Entry 8HJU (electron microscopy, 2.80 A resolution); this record covers chains L and Z of the 36 polymer chains in the assembly.

Chain L:
Protein: Reaction center protein L chain
Source organism: Roseiflexus castenholzii DSM 13941
UniProt: A7NQE8 (A7NQE8_ROSCS); numbering as in UniProt (aligned over 1-315)
Chain sequence (315 residues; each row starts with the number of its first residue):
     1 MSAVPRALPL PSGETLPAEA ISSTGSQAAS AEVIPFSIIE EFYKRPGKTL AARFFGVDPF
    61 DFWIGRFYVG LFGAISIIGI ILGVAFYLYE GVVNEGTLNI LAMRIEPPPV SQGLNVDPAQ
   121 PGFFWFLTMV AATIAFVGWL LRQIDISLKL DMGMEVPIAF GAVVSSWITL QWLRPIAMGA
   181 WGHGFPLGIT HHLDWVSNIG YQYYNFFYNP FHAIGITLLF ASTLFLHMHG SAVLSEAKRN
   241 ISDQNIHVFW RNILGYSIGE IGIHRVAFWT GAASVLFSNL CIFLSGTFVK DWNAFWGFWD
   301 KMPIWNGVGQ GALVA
Disordered / not traced: 1-5, 21-28
Bound ions: Fe ion: H229, H264 (shared with 3 residues of chain M)
Small-molecule neighbours:
  - bacteriochlorophyll a (BCL), molecule 1: V84, Y87, F136, W167, L170, F185, I189, T190, H192, L193, V196
  - bacteriochlorophyll a (BCL), molecule 2: F136, F160, V163, V164, S166, W167, L170, W195, V196, S197, I199, G200, Y201, F206, F207, H212, G215, I216, L219, F220, V275, S278, N279, C281, I282
  - bacteriochlorophyll a (BCL), molecule 3: V196, Y201, F207, F220
  - bacteriopheophytin a (BPH), molecule 1: G79, I80, G83, V84, Y87, T128, A132, A135, F136, W139, Q143, V156, A159, F160, V163, W167, F185, L187, G188, I189, H192, L219, G271, A272, V275
  - bacteriopheophytin a (BPH), molecule 2: F207, A213, I216, T217, F220, A221, L224
  - bacteriopheophytin a (BPH), molecule 3: F220, T223, L224, H227, M228, W250, I253, L254
  - Menaquinone 11 (MQE; 2-methyl-3-[(2E,6E,10E,14E,18E,22E,26E,30E,34E,38E)-3,7,11,15,19,23,27,31,35,39,43-undecamethyltetratetraconta-2,6,10,1 4,18,22,26,30,34,38,42-undecaen-1-yl]naphthalene-1,4-dione), molecule 1: F67, Y68, V69, G73, I77, I80, I81, V84, L88, W139, R142
  - Menaquinone 11 (MQE), molecule 2: L218, F225, M228, H229, A232, I246, H247, W250, Y256, S257, I258, G259, E260, I263, V266, W269, T270, A273, F277, F288

Chain Z:
Protein: Subunit Z
Source organism: Roseiflexus castenholzii DSM 13941
Chain sequence (63 residues; row label = number of the first residue in the row):
     1 MDFLILLQAE PSPWPVWSGY ALCFVPLAAV ILGFIIAARF TDKQATSAYL RLDPAKANEP
    61 EQG
Disordered / not traced: 1-11, 59-63

Interface between chain L and chain Z:
Residue-residue contacts (39):
  L8(L) with L50(Z), hydrophobic
  P9(L) with A48(Z); Y49(Z); L50(Z), hydrogen bond (backbone-backbone)
  L10(L) with Q44(Z); Y49(Z); L50(Z), hydrophobic
  P11(L) with Q44(Z), hydrogen bond (backbone-side chain); Y49(Z), hydrophobic; L50(Z)
  S12(L) with Q44(Z)
  G13(L) with Q44(Z)
  S30(L) with L52(Z)
  A31(L) with L50(Z); R51(Z); L52(Z)
  E32(L) with Y49(Z); L50(Z); R51(Z), hydrogen bond (backbone-backbone); D53(Z)
  V33(L) with A48(Z); Y49(Z); L50(Z)
  I34(L) with A48(Z); Y49(Z), hydrogen bond (backbone-backbone); R51(Z), hydrogen bond (backbone-side chain); L52(Z); D53(Z)
  F36(L) with A45(Z); T46(Z); R51(Z)
  I39(L) with R51(Z); P54(Z), hydrophobic
  F42(L) with P54(Z), hydrophobic; A55(Z), hydrophobic
  Y43(L) with P54(Z), hydrophobic
  R45(L) with N58(Z)
  R66(L) with D42(Z), salt bridge
  L101(L) with F24(Z), hydrophobic
Also at the interface, not in a pair above, chain L (19 interface residues in all): P35
Also at the interface, not in a pair above, chain Z (15 interface residues in all): C23

Overview:
19 residues of chain L and 15 residues of chain Z are in contact, with 5 hydrogen bonds and 1 salt bridge.
Among the polar pairs are R66(L)-D42(Z), P11(L)-Q44(Z) and I34(L)-R51(Z).
Here chain L is Reaction center protein L chain and chain Z is Subunit Z, both from Roseiflexus castenholzii
DSM 13941. Entry 8HJU (Cryo-EM structure of native RC-LH complex from Roseiflexus castenholzii at 10,000 lux)
was determined by electron microscopy (same publication as 8HJV, 8J5O and 8J5P).
